Entry 3EUK (X-ray diffraction, 4.00 A resolution); this record covers chains A and C of the 3 polymer chains in the assembly.

== Chain A (and C) ==
Protein: Chromosome partition protein mukB, Linker
Organism: Haemophilus ducreyi (strain 35000HP / ATCC 700724)
Notes: fragment: Head domain; chain C of this document is another copy of the same molecule, construct and numbering; everything in this record applies to it too
Reference sequence: Q7VL96 (MUKB_HAEDU); residue numbers follow UniProt; this construct covers 33-271, 1263-1496
Amino-acid sequence (483 residues; each row starts with the number of its first residue; note: 984 numbers in that range are skipped by the numbering (no residue carries them; nothing is unmodelled there)):
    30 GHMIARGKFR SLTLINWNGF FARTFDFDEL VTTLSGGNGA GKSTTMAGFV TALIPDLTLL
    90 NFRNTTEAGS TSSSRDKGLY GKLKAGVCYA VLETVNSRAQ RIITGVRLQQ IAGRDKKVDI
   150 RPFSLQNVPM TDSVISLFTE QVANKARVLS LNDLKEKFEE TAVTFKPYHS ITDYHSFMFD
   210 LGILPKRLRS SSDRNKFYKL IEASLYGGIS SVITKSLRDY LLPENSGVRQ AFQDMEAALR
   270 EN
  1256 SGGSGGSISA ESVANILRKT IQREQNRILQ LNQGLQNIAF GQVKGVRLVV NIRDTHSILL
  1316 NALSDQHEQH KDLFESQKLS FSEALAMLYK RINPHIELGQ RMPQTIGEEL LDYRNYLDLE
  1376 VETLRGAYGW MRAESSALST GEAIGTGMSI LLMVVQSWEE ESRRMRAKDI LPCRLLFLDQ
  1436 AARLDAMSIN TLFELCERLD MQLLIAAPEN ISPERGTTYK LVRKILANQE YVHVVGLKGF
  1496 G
Unresolved in the structure: 30-32, 139-143, 171-175, 267-271, 1256-1262, 1325-1334, 1354-1355, 1493-1496 (chain C: 30-32, 103-104, 271, 1256-1263, 1328-1334, 1352-1358)
Differences from the reference sequence: expression tag (30-32); engineered mutation Gln1435 (Glu in Q7VL96)
Curated features (UniProtKB/Swiss-Prot):
  - binding site (ATP): Gly65 to Ser72
From the paper describing this entry:
  - mutagenesis - K146E, R216E/R218E: abolished binding to DNA
  - mutagenesis - E1435Q: decreased catalytic activity on ATP (citing earlier work)

== How chain A and chain C interact ==
Residue-residue contacts - 59 pairs, chain A then chain C:
  Gly66(A) with Asp1440(C)
  Asn67(A) with Gly1296(C); Gly1396(C); Arg1438(C), hydrogen bond (side chain-backbone); Leu1439(C); Asp1440(C), hydrogen bond (backbone-side chain); Ser1443(C), hydrogen bond
  Gly68(A) with Ser1394(C), hydrogen bond (backbone-side chain)
  Asn93(A) with Ser1390(C); Leu1393(C); Ser1394(C); Thr1395(C), hydrogen bond (side chain-backbone); Ala1398(C)
  Thr94(A) with Thr1395(C), hydrogen bond
  Thr95(A) with Ala97(C); Gly236(C); Gly237(C)
  Glu96(A) with Ser1390(C), hydrogen bond
  Ala97(A) with Thr95(C); Glu96(C); Ala97(C)
  Gly98(A) with Gly98(C); Ser99(C)
  Arg104(A) with Glu1389(C), salt bridge; Ser1390(C), hydrogen bond; Ser1391(C)
  Asp105(A) with Ser1391(C), hydrogen bond (backbone-side chain)
  Gly237(A) with Thr95(C)
  Gly1296(A) with Asn67(C)
  Gln1297(A) with Glu1485(C)
  Glu1389(A) with Asp105(C)
  Ser1390(A) with Asn93(C); Thr95(C); Glu96(C), hydrogen bond
  Ser1391(A) with Asp105(C); Lys106(C)
  Leu1393(A) with Asn93(C)
  Ser1394(A) with Gly68(C), hydrogen bond (side chain-backbone); Asn93(C)
  Thr1395(A) with Asn93(C), hydrogen bond (backbone-side chain); Thr94(C), hydrogen bond; Gln1435(C), hydrogen bond
  Gly1396(A) with Asn67(C)
  Ala1398(A) with Asn93(C)
  Ile1399(A) with Thr95(C)
  Gln1435(A) with Thr1395(C); Arg1438(C)
  Ala1437(A) with Pro1463(C)
  Arg1438(A) with Asn67(C), hydrogen bond (backbone-side chain); Pro1463(C)
  Leu1439(A) with Asn67(C)
  Asp1440(A) with Gly66(C); Asn67(C), hydrogen bond (side chain-backbone)
  Ser1443(A) with Asn67(C), hydrogen bond
  Pro1463(A) with Ala1437(C); Arg1438(C)
  Glu1464(A) with Glu1464(C)
  Asn1483(A) with Gly1381(C)
  Glu1485(A) with Gln1297(C)
Interface residues without a listed pair, chain A (43 interface residues in all): Gly65, Phe91, Ser99, Gly107, Gly1381, Glu1397, Asn1465, Ile1466, Arg1478, Ile1480
Interface residues without a listed pair, chain C (40 interface residues in all): Gly107, Tyr235, Ile1399, Ala1441, Arg1478, Asn1483

== In short ==
43 residues of chain A face 40 of chain C across their interface, with 17 hydrogen bonds and 1 salt bridge.
Polar contacts include Arg104(A)-Glu1389(C), Asn67(A)-Arg1438(C) and Asn67(A)-Asp1440(C). The paper reports
that K146E and R216E/R218E of chain A abolish binding to DNA; E1435Q of chain A reduces catalytic activity on
ATP.
Chain A and chain C are both Chromosome partition protein mukB, Linker (Haemophilus ducreyi (strain 35000HP /
ATCC 700724)); the structure, Crystal structure of MukE-MukF(residues 292-443)-MukB(head domain)-ATPgammaS
complex, asymmetric dimer, was determined by X-ray diffraction, deposited together with 3EUH and 3EUJ.
